PDB entry 6MUP | electron microscopy, 3.50 A resolution | chains C and J of the 14 polymer chains in the assembly

# Chain C
Name: Histone H2A type 1-C
Source organism: Homo sapiens
Reference sequence: Q93077 (H2A1C_HUMAN); residues 13-117 here correspond to UniProt positions 14-118 (UniProt number = residue number + 1)
Chain sequence (105 residues; each row starts with the number of its first residue):
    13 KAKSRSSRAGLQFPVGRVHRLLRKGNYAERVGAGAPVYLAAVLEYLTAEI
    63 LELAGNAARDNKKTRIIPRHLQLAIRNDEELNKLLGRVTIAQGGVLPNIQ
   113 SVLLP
Disordered / not traced: 13, 117
Sequence notes: conflict Ser113 (Ala114 in Q93077)
Swiss-Prot annotation at these positions:
  - modified residue: Lys13 (N6-(beta-hydroxybutyryl)lysine), Lys36 (N6-(2-hydroxyisobutyryl)lysine), Lys74 (N6-(2-hydroxyisobutyryl)lysine), Lys75 (N6-(2-hydroxyisobutyryl)lysine), Lys95 (N6-(2-hydroxyisobutyryl)lysine), Gln104 (N5-methylglutamine)
  - cross-link (Glycyl lysine isopeptide (Lys-Gly)): Lys13 (interchain with G-Cter in ubiquitin), Lys15 (interchain with G-Cter in ubiquitin)

# Chain J
Molecule: 147-nt DNA strand
Sequence (147 nucleotides; each row starts with the number of its first residue; numbers below 1 keep their minus sign (DA-73 is residue -73)):
   -73 ATCGAGGAAGTTCATATAAAAGGCAAACGGAAGCATTCTCAGAATATTCT
   -23 TTGTGATGATGGAGTTTCACTCACAGAGCTGAACATGCCTTTTGATGGAG
    27 CAGTTTCCAAATACACTTTTGGTAGAATCTGCAGGTGGATATTTGAT

# Chain C / chain J interface
Contacting residue pairs (14; chain C residue first):
  Ser16(C) - DG47(J)  sugar contact
  Ser16(C) - DG48(J)  phosphate contact
  Arg29(C) - DT49(J)  salt bridge to the phosphate
  Arg29(C) - DA50(J)  salt bridge to the phosphate
  Arg42(C) - DT38(J)  phosphate contact
  Arg42(C) - DA39(J)  phosphate contact
  Val43(C) - DT38(J)  phosphate contact
  Val43(C) - DA39(J)  hydrogen bond to the phosphate
  Gly44(C) - DT38(J)  phosphate contact
  Ala45(C) - DT38(J)  hydrogen bond to the phosphate
  Lys75(C) - DG60(J)  salt bridge to the phosphate
  Thr76(C) - DC58(J)  sugar contact
  Thr76(C) - DA59(J)  hydrogen bond to the phosphate
  Arg77(C) - DA59(J)  hydrogen bond to the phosphate
Interface residues without a listed pair, chain C (11 interface residues in all): Ala14, Gly46
Interface residues without a listed pair, chain J (10 interface residues in all): DT46

# Summary
11 residues of chain C face 10 of chain J across their interface; the contacts include 4 hydrogen bonds and 3
salt bridges. Among the polar pairs are Val43(C)-DA39(J), Ala45(C)-DT38(J) and Thr76(C)-DA59(J).
Here chain C is Histone H2A type 1-C (Homo sapiens) and chain J is a 147-nt DNA strand. Entry 6MUP (CENP-A
nucleosome bound by two copies of CENP-C(CD) and two copies CENP-N(NT)) was determined by electron microscopy
together with 6MUO from the same study.
